PDB entry 2PUQ | X-ray diffraction, 2.05 A resolution | chains H and I of the 4 polymer chains in the assembly

# Chain H
Name: Coagulation factor VII
From: Homo sapiens
Notes: EC 3.4.21.21; fragment: heavy chain
UniProtKB: P08709 (FA7_HUMAN); residues 153-406 here correspond to UniProt positions 213-466 (UniProt number = residue number + 60)
Chain sequence (254 residues; row label = number of the first residue in the row):
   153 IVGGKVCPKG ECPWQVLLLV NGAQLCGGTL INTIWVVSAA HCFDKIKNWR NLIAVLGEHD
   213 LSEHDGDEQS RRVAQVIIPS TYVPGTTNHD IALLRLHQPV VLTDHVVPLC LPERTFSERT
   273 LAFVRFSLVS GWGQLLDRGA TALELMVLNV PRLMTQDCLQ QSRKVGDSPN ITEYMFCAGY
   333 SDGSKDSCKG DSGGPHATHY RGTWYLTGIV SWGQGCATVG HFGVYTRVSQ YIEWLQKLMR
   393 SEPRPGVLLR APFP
Disulfides: Cys159-Cys164, Cys178-Cys194, Cys310-Cys329, Cys340-Cys368
Bound ions: Ca2+: Glu210, Asp212, Glu215, Glu220
UniProt features mapped onto this chain:
  - active site (Charge relay system): His193, Asp242, Ser344
  - binding site (substrate): Asp338
  - glycosylation: Asn322 (N-linked (GlcNAc...) asparagine)
What the authors report for this chain:
  - catalytic residues: His193
  - binding site for Trp-tyr-thr-arg chloromethylketone inhibitor (chain I): His193, Gly237, Thr238, Asp319, Pro321, Trp364, Gly367
  - specificity-determining residues: Thr239
  - mutagenesis - T239A, T239G, T239I, T239Y (10.8-fold): decreased catalytic activity on S-2288
  - mutagenesis - T239I: unchanged catalytic activity on FX
  - mutagenesis - T239I (1.9 h): decreased stability in response to ATIII
  - mutagenesis - T239A, T239G, T239Y: increased stability in response to ATIII
  - mutagenesis - T239I: increased catalytic activity on tryptophan and tyrosine in P2
  - mutagenesis - T239Y (2.5-fold): increased catalytic activity on P2 glycine

# Chain I
Name: Trp-tyr-thr-arg chloromethylketone inhibitor
Chain sequence (5 residues; numbered 0 to 4; the number before each row is that of its first residue; numbering starts at 0):
     0 WYTRX
Not modelled in the structure: 0
Modified positions: Arg3 (amino{[(4S)-4-amino-5,5-dihydroxypentyl]amino}methaniminium; AR7); 0QE (chloromethane) at position 4

# Chain H / chain I interface
Pairs across the interface - 24 pairs, chain H then chain I:
  His193(H) - Thr2(I)
  His193(H) - Arg3(I)  hydrogen bond (side chain-backbone)
  His193(H) - 0QE_4(I)  covalent bond
  Asp319(H) - Tyr1(I)  hydrogen bond (backbone-side chain)
  Ser320(H) - Tyr1(I)
  Pro321(H) - Tyr1(I)
  Asp338(H) - Arg3(I)
  Ser339(H) - Arg3(I)
  Cys340(H) - Arg3(I)
  Gly342(H) - Arg3(I)  hydrogen bond (backbone-backbone)
  Asp343(H) - Arg3(I)
  Ser344(H) - Arg3(I)  covalent bond
  Ser344(H) - 0QE_4(I)
  Ser363(H) - Thr2(I)
  Ser363(H) - Arg3(I)  hydrogen bond (backbone-backbone)
  Trp364(H) - Tyr1(I)
  Trp364(H) - Thr2(I)
  Trp364(H) - Arg3(I)
  Gly365(H) - Tyr1(I)  hydrogen bond (backbone-backbone)
  Gly365(H) - Arg3(I)
  Gln366(H) - Tyr1(I)
  Gly367(H) - Arg3(I)
  Cys368(H) - Arg3(I)
  Gly375(H) - Arg3(I)
Also at the interface, not in a pair above, chain H (21 interface residues in all): Cys194, Asp242, Lys341, Val362

# Overview
The interface between chain H and chain I involves 21 residues on one side and 4 on the other, with 2 covalent
bonds and 5 hydrogen bonds. Polar pairs include His193(H)-Arg3(I), Asp319(H)-Tyr1(I) and Gly342(H)-Arg3(I).
From the paper: the catalytic residue His193(H); T239A, T239G and T239I of chain H, among others, reduce
catalytic activity on S-2288.
Chain H is Coagulation factor VII (Homo sapiens) and chain I is Trp-tyr-thr-arg chloromethylketone inhibitor;
the structure, Crystal structure of active site inhibited coagulation factor VIIA in complex with soluble
tissue factor, was determined by X-ray diffraction.
